2HL2 - chains A and B; structure by X-ray diffraction, 2.60 A resolution.

[Chain A (and B)]
Protein: Threonyl-tRNA synthetase
Source organism: Pyrococcus abyssi
Notes: EC 6.1.1.3; fragment: editing domain (residues 1-143); chain B of this document is another copy of the same molecule, construct and numbering; everything in this record applies to it too
Reference sequence: Q9UZ14 (SYT_PYRAB); numbering as in UniProt (aligned over 1-143)
Amino-acid sequence (143 residues; row label = number of the first residue in the row):
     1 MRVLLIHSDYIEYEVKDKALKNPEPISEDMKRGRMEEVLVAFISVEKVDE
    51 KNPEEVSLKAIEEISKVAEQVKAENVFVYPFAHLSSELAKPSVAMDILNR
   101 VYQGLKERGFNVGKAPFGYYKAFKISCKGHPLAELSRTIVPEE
Residues lining bound ligands: 5'-O-(N-(L-seryl)-sulfamoyl)adenosine (SSA): Ala19, Leu20, Ile43, Ser44, Val45, Pro80, Phe81, Ala82, Leu88, Ala89, Pro91, Ala94, Leu98, Phe117, Gly118, Tyr119, Lys121
From the paper describing this entry:
  - mutagenesis - K121A: abolished expression
  - mutagenesis - K121S: abolished catalytic activity on Ser-tRNAThr
  - mutagenesis - K121M: unchanged catalytic activity on Ser-tRNAThr
  - mutagenesis - H83A: decreased catalytic activity
  - mutagenesis - Y120A, E134A: unchanged catalytic activity
  - mutagenesis - K121M: abolished binding to L-ser
  - mutagenesis - K121M: abolished binding to L-cys
  - mutagenesis - K121M: unchanged binding to D-enantiomer
  - catalytic residues: Ala82, His83 (proposed by the authors, not directly observed)

[How chain A and chain B interact]
Pairs across the interface (48; chain A residue first):
  Arg2(A) with Leu84(B); Ser85(B)
  Leu4(A) with His83(B)
  Lys16(A) with Lys128(B), hydrogen bond (side chain-backbone); Gly129(B); His130(B)
  Phe81(A) with Leu4(B), hydrophobic; Glu134(B)
  His83(A) with Arg2(B); Glu134(B); Ser136(B)
  Tyr120(A) with Gly129(B); Pro131(B), hydrophobic
  Lys121(A) with Gly129(B); Glu134(B)
  Ala122(A) with Cys127(B); Lys128(B); Gly129(B)
  Phe123(A) with Ile125(B); Ser126(B); Cys127(B), hydrogen bond (backbone-backbone); Glu134(B)
  Lys124(A) with Tyr10(B); Ile125(B); Ser126(B)
  Ile125(A) with Phe123(B); Lys124(B); Ile125(B), hydrogen bond (backbone-backbone)
  Ser126(A) with Phe123(B); Lys124(B)
  Cys127(A) with Ala122(B); Phe123(B), hydrogen bond (backbone-backbone)
  Lys128(A) with Lys16(B); Ala122(B)
  Gly129(A) with Lys16(B); Tyr120(B); Lys121(B); Ala122(B)
  His130(A) with Lys16(B)
  Pro131(A) with Tyr120(B)
  Glu134(A) with Tyr79(B); Phe81(B); His83(B), salt bridge; Lys121(B); Phe123(B)
  Leu135(A) with His83(B)
  Ser136(A) with His83(B)
  Thr138(A) with Ser86(B)
Interface residues without a listed pair, chain A (24 interface residues in all): Tyr10, Leu84, Ser86
Interface residues without a listed pair, chain B (27 interface residues in all): Ile6, Leu135, Thr138

[Summary]
The interface between chain A and chain B involves 24 residues on one side and 27 on the other, with 4
hydrogen bonds and 1 salt bridge. Polar contacts include Glu134(A)-His83(B), Lys16(A)-Lys128(B) and
Phe123(A)-Cys127(B). The paper reports catalytic residues Ala82(A) and His83(A); K121A of chain A abolishes
expression; 6 substitutions were tested in all.
Chain A and chain B are both Threonyl-tRNA synthetase (Pyrococcus abyssi); the structure, Crystal structure of
the editing domain of threonyl-tRNA synthetase from Pyrococcus abyssi in complex with an ..., was determined
by X-ray diffraction (same publication as 2HKZ, 2HL0 and 2HL1).
